PDB entry 7BUB | electron microscopy, 4.20 A resolution (low resolution: residue-level contacts below are approximate; hydrogen-bond / salt-bridge calls are withheld) | chains A and C of the 10 polymer chains in the assembly

== Chain A (and C) ==
Protein: Dengue virus serotype2 E protein
From: Dengue virus 2
Notes: chain C of this document is another copy of the same molecule, construct and numbering; everything in this record applies to it too
Sequence (495 residues; numbered 1 to 495; the number before each row is that of its first residue):
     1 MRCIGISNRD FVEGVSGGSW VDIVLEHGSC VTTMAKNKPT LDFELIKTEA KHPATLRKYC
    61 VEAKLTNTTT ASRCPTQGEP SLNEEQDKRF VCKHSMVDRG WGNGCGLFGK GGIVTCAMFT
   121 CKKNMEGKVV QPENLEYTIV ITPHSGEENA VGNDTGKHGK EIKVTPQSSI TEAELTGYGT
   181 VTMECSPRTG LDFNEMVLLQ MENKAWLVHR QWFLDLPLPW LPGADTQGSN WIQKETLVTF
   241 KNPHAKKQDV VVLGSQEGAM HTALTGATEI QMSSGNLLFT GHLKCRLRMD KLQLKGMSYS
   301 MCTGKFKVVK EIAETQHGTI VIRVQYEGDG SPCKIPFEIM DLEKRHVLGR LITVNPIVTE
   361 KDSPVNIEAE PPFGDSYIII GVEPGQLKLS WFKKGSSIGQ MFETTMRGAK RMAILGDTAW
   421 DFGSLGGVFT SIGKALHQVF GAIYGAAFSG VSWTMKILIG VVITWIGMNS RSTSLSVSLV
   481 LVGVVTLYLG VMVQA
Glycans and other covalent adducts: N-acetylglucosamine (NAG) linked to Asn67, Asn153

== Interface between chain A and chain C ==
Pairs across the interface - 39 pairs, chain A then chain C:
  Ile4(A) with Phe108(C)
  Gly5(A) with Asp98(C)
  Ile6(A) with Ala245(C)
  Gly28(A) with His244(C)
  Asp98(A) with Gly5(C)
  Trp101(A) with Lys310(C)
  Gly102(A) with Gly152(C)
  Leu107(A) with Glu314(C)
  Phe108(A) with Ile4(C); Lys310(C); Ala313(C); Glu314(C); Thr315(C); Val321(C)
  Gly152(A) with Gly102(C)
  Lys204(A) with Val251(C)
  Lys241(A) with Glu269(C)
  His244(A) with Gly28(C)
  Ala245(A) with Ile6(C)
  Val251(A) with Lys204(C)
  Leu253(A) with Gly258(C); His261(C)
  Ser255(A) with Glu257(C); Gly258(C)
  Gln256(A) with Gly258(C)
  Glu257(A) with Ser255(C)
  Gly258(A) with Leu253(C); Ser255(C); Gln256(C)
  Ala259(A) with Ala259(C)
  His261(A) with Leu253(C)
  Glu269(A) with Lys241(C)
  Lys310(A) with Trp101(C); Phe108(C)
  Ala313(A) with Phe108(C)
  Glu314(A) with Leu107(C); Phe108(C)
  Thr315(A) with Phe108(C)
  Val321(A) with Phe108(C)
Other interface residues (no listed pair), chain A (34 interface residues in all): His27, Ala150, Val151, Asn153, Val252, Gly254
Other interface residues (no listed pair), chain C (34 interface residues in all): His27, Ala150, Val151, Asn153, Val252, Gly254

== Summary ==
Chain A and chain C each contribute 34 residues to their interface.
Both chains are Dengue virus serotype2 E protein (Dengue virus 2). Entry 7BUB (Cryo-EM structure of Dengue
virus serotype 2 complexed with Fab SIgN-3C at pH 6.5) was determined by electron microscopy (same publication
as 7BU8, 7BUA, 7BUD, 7BUE and 7BUF).
